Entry 3INF (X-ray diffraction, 1.85 A resolution); this record covers chain A.

Chain A:
Molecule: Beta-secretase 1
From: Homo sapiens
Notes: EC 3.4.23.46; fragment: catalytic domain
Reference sequence: P56817 (BACE1_HUMAN); residues 47-455 here correspond to UniProt positions 46-454 (UniProt number = residue number - 1)
Amino-acid sequence (415 residues; numbered 47 to 461; the number before each row is that of its first residue):
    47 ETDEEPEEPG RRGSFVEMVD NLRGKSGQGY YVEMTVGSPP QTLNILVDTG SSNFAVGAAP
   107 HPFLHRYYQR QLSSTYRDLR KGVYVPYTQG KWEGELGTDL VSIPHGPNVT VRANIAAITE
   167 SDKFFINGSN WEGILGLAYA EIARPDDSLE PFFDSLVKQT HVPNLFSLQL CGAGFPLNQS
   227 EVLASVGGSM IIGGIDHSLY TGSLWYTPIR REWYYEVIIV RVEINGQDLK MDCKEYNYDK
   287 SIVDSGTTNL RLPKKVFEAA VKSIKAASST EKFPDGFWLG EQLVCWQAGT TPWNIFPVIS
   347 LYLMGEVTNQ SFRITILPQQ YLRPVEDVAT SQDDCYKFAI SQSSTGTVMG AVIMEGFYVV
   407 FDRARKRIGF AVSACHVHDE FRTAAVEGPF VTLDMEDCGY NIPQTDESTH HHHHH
Disordered / not traced: 47-59, 134-136, 222-226, 372-379, 422-424, 439-441, 449-461
Sequence notes: expression tag (456-461)
Cystine bridges: Cys-217/Cys-421, Cys-279/Cys-444, Cys-331/Cys-381
Small-molecule neighbours: X45 ((5S)-2-amino-5-(4-methoxy-3-methylphenyl)-3-methyl-5-(3-pyridin-3-ylphenyl)-3,5-dihydro-4H-imidazol-4-one): Gly-73, Gln-74, Gly-75, Leu-92, Asp-94, Gly-96, Ser-97, Asn-99, Val-131, Tyr-133, Trp-138, Phe-170, Ile-172, Trp-177, Ile-180, Arg-190, Asp-290, Gly-292, Thr-293, Thr-294
Swiss-Prot annotation at these positions:
  - active site: Asp-94, Asp-290
  - modified residue (N6-acetyllysine): Lys-127, Lys-276, Lys-280, Lys-286, Lys-300, Lys-301, Lys-308
  - glycosylation (N-linked (GlcNAc...) asparagine): Asn-154, Asn-173, Asn-224, Asn-355

In short:
Ligands of chain A: compound X45. UniProt lists active-site residues Asp-94 and Asp-290.
Chain A is Beta-secretase 1 (Homo sapiens); the structure, Bace1 with the aminohydantoin Compound 37, was
determined by X-ray diffraction (same publication as 3IND, 3INE and 3INH).
